Entry 7CDG (X-ray diffraction, 2.80 A resolution); this record covers chains A and B of the 3 polymer chains in the assembly.

Chain A:
Protein: Lysine-specific histone demethylase 1A
From: Homo sapiens
Notes: EC 1.14.99.66
Reference sequence: O60341 (KDM1A_HUMAN); residues 172-833 here = UniProt positions 172-833
Chain sequence (669 residues; row label = number of the first residue in the row):
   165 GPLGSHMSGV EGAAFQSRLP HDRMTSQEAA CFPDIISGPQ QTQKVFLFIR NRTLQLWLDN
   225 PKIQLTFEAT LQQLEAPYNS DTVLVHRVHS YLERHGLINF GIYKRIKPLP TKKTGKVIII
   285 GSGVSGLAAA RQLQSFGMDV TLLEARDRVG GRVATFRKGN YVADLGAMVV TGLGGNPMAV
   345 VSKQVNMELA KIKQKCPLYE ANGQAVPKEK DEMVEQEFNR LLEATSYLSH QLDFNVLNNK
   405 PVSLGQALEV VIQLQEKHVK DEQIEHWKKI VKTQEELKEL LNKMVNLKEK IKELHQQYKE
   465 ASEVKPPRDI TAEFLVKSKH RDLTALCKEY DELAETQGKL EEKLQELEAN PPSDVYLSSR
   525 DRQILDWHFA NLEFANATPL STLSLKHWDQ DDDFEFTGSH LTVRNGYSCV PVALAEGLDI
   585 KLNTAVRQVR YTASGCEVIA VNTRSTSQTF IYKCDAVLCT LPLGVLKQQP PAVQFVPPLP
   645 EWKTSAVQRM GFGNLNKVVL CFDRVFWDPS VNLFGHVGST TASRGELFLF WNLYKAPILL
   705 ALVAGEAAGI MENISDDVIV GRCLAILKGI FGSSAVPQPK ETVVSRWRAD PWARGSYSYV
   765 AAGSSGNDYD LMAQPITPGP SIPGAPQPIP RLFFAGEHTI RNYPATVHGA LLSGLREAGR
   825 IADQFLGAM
Not modelled in the structure: 165-171, 833
Construct notes: expression tag (165-171)
Ligand contacts: FAD (flavin-adenine dinucleotide): I284, G285, S286, G287, V288, S289, G290, L307, E308, A309, R310, G314, G315, R316, V317, L329, G330, A331, M332, V333, T588, A589, V590, T624, L625, P626, V629, V637, L659, K661, W751, W756, S760, Y761, G800, E801, A809, T810, V811, H812, A814

Chain B:
Protein: REST corepressor 1
From: Homo sapiens
Reference sequence: Q9UKL0 (RCOR1_HUMAN); residues 308-440 here correspond to UniProt positions 311-443 (UniProt number = residue number + 3)
Chain sequence (140 residues; row label = number of the first residue in the row):
   301 GSSGSASRKP PKGMFLSQED VEAVSANATA ATTVLRQLDM ELVSVKRQIQ NIKQTNSALK
   361 EKLDGGIEPY RLPEVIQKCN ARWTTEEQLL AVQAIRKYGR DFQAISDVIG NKSVVQVKNF
   421 FVNYRRRFNI DEVLQEWEAE
Not modelled in the structure: 301-308, 440
Construct notes: expression tag (301-307)

How chain A and chain B interact:
Residue-residue contacts (99):
  E381(A) - M314(B)
  R384(A) - P311(B)
  R384(A) - K312(B)  hydrogen bond (side chain-backbone)
  R384(A) - G313(B)
  R384(A) - M314(B)
  L385(A) - M314(B)  hydrophobic
  E387(A) - P311(B)
  A388(A) - P311(B)
  A388(A) - M314(B)  hydrophobic
  A388(A) - L316(B)  hydrophobic
  Y391(A) - K309(B)
  Y391(A) - P310(B)
  Y391(A) - L316(B)  hydrophobic
  L392(A) - V321(B)  hydrophobic
  L396(A) - Q318(B)
  F398(A) - V321(B)  hydrophobic
  F398(A) - S325(B)
  L401(A) - S325(B)
  V415(A) - M314(B)  hydrophobic
  Q417(A) - V324(B)
  Q417(A) - A331(B)
  L418(A) - F315(B)
  L418(A) - L316(B)  hydrophobic
  L418(A) - D320(B)
  L418(A) - V321(B)  hydrophobic
  L418(A) - V324(B)  hydrophobic
  Q419(A) - G313(B)
  Q419(A) - M314(B)
  Q419(A) - F315(B)  hydrogen bond (side chain-backbone)
  Q419(A) - L316(B)
  E420(A) - L335(B)
  K421(A) - D320(B)  salt bridge
  K421(A) - L335(B)
  K421(A) - L338(B)
  H422(A) - F315(B)
  K424(A) - L335(B)
  K424(A) - D339(B)  salt bridge
  D425(A) - L338(B)
  Q427(A) - L342(B)
  I428(A) - L338(B)
  I428(A) - E341(B)
  W431(A) - L342(B)
  W431(A) - V345(B)
  W431(A) - K346(B)
  W431(A) - I349(B)  hydrophobic
  K432(A) - E341(B)  salt bridge
  I434(A) - I349(B)  hydrophobic
  V435(A) - V345(B)  hydrophobic
  V435(A) - I349(B)  hydrophobic
  Q438(A) - I352(B)
  Q438(A) - K353(B)
  Q438(A) - N356(B)  hydrogen bond (backbone-side chain)
  E439(A) - Q348(B)  hydrogen bond
  E439(A) - I352(B)
  L441(A) - N356(B)
  K442(A) - N356(B)
  K442(A) - L359(B)
  L445(A) - N356(B)
  L445(A) - L359(B)  hydrophobic
  L445(A) - K360(B)
  N446(A) - L359(B)
  M448(A) - L363(B)
  V449(A) - L359(B)
  V449(A) - L363(B)  hydrophobic
  K452(A) - K362(B)  hydrogen bond (side chain-backbone)
  K452(A) - L363(B)
  K452(A) - D364(B)
  K452(A) - G366(B)
  I455(A) - Y370(B)  hydrophobic
  K456(A) - Y370(B)
  H459(A) - Y370(B)
  Y462(A) - L372(B)  hydrophobic
  I474(A) - E386(B)
  I474(A) - L389(B)  hydrophobic
  I474(A) - L390(B)  hydrophobic
  I474(A) - Q393(B)  hydrogen bond (backbone-side chain)
  T475(A) - Q393(B)
  F478(A) - L390(B)  hydrophobic
  F478(A) - Q393(B)
  F478(A) - A394(B)
  F478(A) - K397(B)
  K481(A) - L390(B)
  K481(A) - V408(B)
  K481(A) - I409(B)
  S482(A) - K397(B)
  S482(A) - Y398(B)  hydrogen bond (backbone-side chain)
  H484(A) - L372(B)
  R485(A) - Y398(B)
  R485(A) - A404(B)
  R485(A) - V408(B)
  D486(A) - K397(B)
  D486(A) - Y398(B)  hydrogen bond
  L487(A) - Y370(B)
  L487(A) - L372(B)  hydrophobic
  C491(A) - I367(B)  hydrophobic
  Y494(A) - G366(B)
  Y494(A) - I367(B)  hydrophobic
  D495(A) - R371(B)  salt bridge
  E505(A) - K360(B)  salt bridge
Interface residues without a listed pair, chain A (54 interface residues in all): V414, E477, Q501
Interface residues without a listed pair, chain B (51 interface residues in all): V334, T355, P369, P373, D407

In short:
The interface between chain A and chain B involves 54 residues on one side and 51 on the other, with 8
hydrogen bonds and 5 salt bridges. Among the polar pairs are K421(A)-D320(B), K424(A)-D339(B) and
K432(A)-E341(B). Ligands of chain A: flavin-adenine dinucleotide.
Chain A is Lysine-specific histone demethylase 1A and chain B is REST corepressor 1, both from Homo sapiens;
the structure, Crystal structure of LSD1-CoREST in complex with PRSFLVRRR peptide, was determined by X-ray
diffraction together with 7CDC, 7CDD, 7CDE and 7CDF from the same study.
